Entry 7FFE (electron microscopy, 3.50 A resolution); this record covers chains K and O of the 16 polymer chains in the assembly.

== Chain K ==
Protein: Capsid protein
Organism: Venezuelan equine encephalitis virus (strain TC-83)
Notes: EC 3.4.21.90
UniProtKB: P05674 (POLS_EEVV8); residues 1-275 here = UniProt positions 1-275
Chain sequence (275 residues; each row starts with the number of its first residue):
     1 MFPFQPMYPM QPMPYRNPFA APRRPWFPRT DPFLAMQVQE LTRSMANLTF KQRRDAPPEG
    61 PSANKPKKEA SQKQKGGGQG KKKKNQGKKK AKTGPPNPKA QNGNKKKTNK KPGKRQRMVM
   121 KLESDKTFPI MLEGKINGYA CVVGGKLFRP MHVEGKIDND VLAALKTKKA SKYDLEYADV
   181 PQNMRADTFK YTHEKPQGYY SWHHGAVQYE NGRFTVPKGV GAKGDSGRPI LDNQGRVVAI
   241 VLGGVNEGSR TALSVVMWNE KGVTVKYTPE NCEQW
Unresolved in the structure: 1-112
Sequence notes: engineered mutation Asn64 (Lys in P05674)

== Chain O ==
Protein: Spike glycoprotein E1
Organism: Venezuelan equine encephalitis virus (strain TC-83)
UniProtKB: P05674 (POLS_EEVV8); residues 1-442 here correspond to UniProt positions 813-1254 (UniProt number = residue number + 812)
Chain sequence (442 residues; row label = number of the first residue in the row):
     1 YEHATTMPSQ AGISYNTIVN RAGYAPLPIS ITPTKIKLIP TVNLEYVTCH YKTGMDSPAI
    61 KCCGSQECTP TYRPDEQCKV FTGVYPFMWG GAYCFCDTEN TQVSKAYVMK SDDCLADHAE
   121 AYKAHTASVQ AFLNITVGEH SIVTTVYVNG ETPVNFNGVK ITAGPLSTAW TPFDRKIVQY
   181 AGEIYNYDFP EYGAGQPGAF GDIQSRTVSS SDLYANTNLV LQRPKAGAIH VPYTQAPSGF
   241 EQWKKDKAPS LKFTAPFGCE IYTNPIRAEN CAVGSIPLAF DIPDALFTRV SETPTLSAAE
   301 CTLNECVYSS DFGGIATVKY SASKSGKCAV HVPSGTATLK EAAVELTEQG SATIHFSTAN
   361 IHPEFRLQIC TSYVTCKGDC HPPKDHIVTH PQYHAQTFTA AVSKTAWTWL TSLLGGSAVI
   421 IIIGLVLATI VAMYVLTNQK HN
Disulfide bonds: Cys62-Cys94, Cys63-Cys96, Cys259-Cys271, Cys301-Cys376, Cys306-Cys380, Cys328-Cys370

== Interface between chain K and chain O ==
Residue-residue contacts (5):
  Tyr173(K) - Val435(O)
  Asn259(K) - Asn438(O)
  Val265(K) - Gln439(O)
  Val265(K) - Asn442(O)
  Lys266(K) - Gln439(O)  hydrogen bond (backbone-side chain)
Interface residues without a listed pair, chain K (9 interface residues in all): Lys195, Tyr209, Met257, Trp258, Val263

== Overview ==
The interface between chain K and chain O involves 9 residues on one side and 4 on the other; the contacts
include 1 hydrogen bond. The hydrogen-bonded pair is Lys266(K)-Gln439(O).
Here chain K is Capsid protein and chain O is Spike glycoprotein E1, both from Venezuelan equine encephalitis
virus (strain TC-83). Entry 7FFE (Cryo-EM structure of VEEV VLP) was determined by electron microscopy (same
publication as 7FFF, 7FFL, 7FFN, 7FFO and 7FFQ).
